PDB entry 3U35 | X-ray diffraction, 2.50 A resolution | chains B and D of the 4 polymer chains in the assembly

Chain B (and D):
Molecule: General stress protein
Source organism: Xanthomonas axonopodis pv. citri
Notes: chain D of this document is another copy of the same molecule, construct and numbering; everything in this record applies to it too
UniProtKB: Q8PK08 (Q8PK08_XANAC); residue numbers follow UniProt; this construct covers 1-182
Sequence (182 residues; each row starts with the number of its first residue):
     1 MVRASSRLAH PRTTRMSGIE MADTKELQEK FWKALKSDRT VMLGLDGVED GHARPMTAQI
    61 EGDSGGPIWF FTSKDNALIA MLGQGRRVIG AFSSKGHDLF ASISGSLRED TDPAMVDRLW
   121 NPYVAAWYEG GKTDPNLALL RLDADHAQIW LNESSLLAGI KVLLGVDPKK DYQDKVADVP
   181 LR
Unresolved in the structure: 1-23, 165-182

How chain B and chain D interact:
Contacting residue pairs - 12 pairs, chain B then chain D:
  K33(B) - K33(D)
  K33(B) - K36(D)
  K36(B) - K33(D)
  S37(B) - K33(D)
  R39(B) - K30(D)
  H52(B) - K161(D)
  K95(B) - G96(D)
  K95(B) - D98(D)  salt bridge
  G96(B) - K95(D)
  G96(B) - G96(D)
  D98(B) - K95(D)  salt bridge
  L156(B) - W127(D)
Other interface residues (no listed pair), chain B (13 interface residues in all): K30, D38, P55, K161
Other interface residues (no listed pair), chain D (14 interface residues in all): S37, R39, D50, H52, P55, L156

Summary:
Chain B and chain D form an interface of 13 and 14 residues respectively; the contacts include 2 salt bridges.
The salt-bridged pair is K95(B)-D98(D).
Both chains are General stress protein (Xanthomonas axonopodis pv. citri). Entry 3U35 (Crystal structure of
the general stress FMN/FAD binding protein from the phytopathogen Xanthomonas citri) was determined by X-ray
diffraction, deposited together with 3U34.
